PDB entry 6G3E | X-ray diffraction, 1.90 A resolution | chain A

== Chain A ==
Molecule: Argininosuccinate lyase
Organism: Chelativorans sp. (strain BNC1)
UniProt: Q11KV9 (Q11KV9_CHESB); residue numbers follow UniProt; this construct covers 1-502
Amino-acid sequence (508 residues; row label = number of the first residue in the row):
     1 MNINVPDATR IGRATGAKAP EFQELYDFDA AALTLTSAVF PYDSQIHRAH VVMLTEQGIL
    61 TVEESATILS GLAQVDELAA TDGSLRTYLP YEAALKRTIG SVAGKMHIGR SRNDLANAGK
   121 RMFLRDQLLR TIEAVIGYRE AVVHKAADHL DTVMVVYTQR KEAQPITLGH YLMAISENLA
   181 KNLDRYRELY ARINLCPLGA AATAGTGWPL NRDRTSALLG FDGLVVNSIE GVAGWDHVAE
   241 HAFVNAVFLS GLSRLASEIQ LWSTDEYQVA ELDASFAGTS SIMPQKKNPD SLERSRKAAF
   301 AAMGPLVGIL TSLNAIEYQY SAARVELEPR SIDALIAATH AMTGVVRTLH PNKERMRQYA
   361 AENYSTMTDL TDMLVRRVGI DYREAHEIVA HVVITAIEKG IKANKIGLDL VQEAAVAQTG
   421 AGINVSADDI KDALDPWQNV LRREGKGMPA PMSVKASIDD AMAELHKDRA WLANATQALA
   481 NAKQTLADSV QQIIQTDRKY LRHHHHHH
Not modelled in the structure: 1-4, 502-508
Construct notes: expression tag (503-508)
Metal / ion sites: Na+ near D184 (its only coordinating residue here)
Reported in the primary citation:
  - binding site for formate: S111, R112, N113, T158, S281, K286, N288
  - catalytic residues: R112 (proposed by the authors, not directly observed)
  - mutagenesis - S280A: abolished catalytic activity
  - mutagenesis - S280A: decreased stability
  - mutagenesis - D290A: decreased catalytic activity on ethylenediamine

== Summary ==
From the paper: the catalytic residue R112; S280A abolishes catalytic activity.
Chain A is Argininosuccinate lyase (Chelativorans sp. (strain BNC1)); the structure, Crystal structure of EDDS
lyase in complex with formate, was determined by X-ray diffraction (same publication as 6G3D, 6G3F, 6G3G, 6G3H
and 6G3I).
